PDB entry 4QT7 | X-ray diffraction, 1.55 A resolution | chains A and B

Chain A:
Molecule: Proto-oncogene tyrosine-protein kinase Src
Organism: Gallus gallus
Notes: EC 2.7.10.2; fragment: SH3 domain
UniProtKB: P00523 (SRC_CHICK); numbering as in UniProt (aligned over 85-141)
Chain sequence (61 residues; each row starts with the number of its first residue):
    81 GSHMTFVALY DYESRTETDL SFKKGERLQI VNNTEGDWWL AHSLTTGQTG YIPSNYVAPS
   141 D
Disordered / not traced: 81
Differences from the reference sequence: expression tag (81-84)

Chain B:
Molecule: NS5A
Notes: fragment: Proline rich peptide
UniProtKB: V5RF47 (V5RF47_9HEPC); residues 1-11 here correspond to UniProt positions 349-359 (UniProt number = residue number + 348)
Chain sequence (12 residues; numbered 0 to 11; the number before each row is that of its first residue; numbering starts at 0):
     0 XAPPIPPPRR KR
Disordered / not traced: 9-11
Differences from the reference sequence: acetylation (0)
Modified / non-standard residues: ACE (acetyl group) at position 0

How chain A and chain B interact:
Residue-residue contacts (21; chain A residue first):
  Y90(A) with ACE_0(B); P2(B)
  Y92(A) with I4(B), hydrophobic
  R95(A) with I4(B)
  T96(A) with R8(B)
  T98(A) with R8(B), hydrogen bond
  D99(A) with R8(B), salt bridge
  D117(A) with P5(B); P6(B)
  W118(A) with I4(B), hydrophobic; P5(B); P6(B), hydrogen bond (side chain-backbone); P7(B); R8(B)
  Y131(A) with R8(B)
  P133(A) with P5(B)
  N135(A) with P2(B); P3(B), hydrogen bond (side chain-backbone); P5(B)
  Y136(A) with A1(B); P2(B), hydrogen bond (side chain-backbone)
Also at the interface, not in a pair above, chain A (13 interface residues in all): S134

Overview:
13 residues of chain A and 9 residues of chain B are in contact, with 4 hydrogen bonds and 1 salt bridge.
Polar pairs include D99(A)-R8(B), T98(A)-R8(B) and W118(A)-P6(B).
Here chain A is Proto-oncogene tyrosine-protein kinase Src (Gallus gallus) and chain B is NS5A. Entry 4QT7
(Crystal structure of the c-Src SH3 domain in complex with a peptide from the Hepatitis C ...) was determined
by X-ray diffraction.
